1CSZ - chains A and B; structure by solution NMR.

Chain A:
Name: Syk protein tyrosine kinase
Source organism: Homo sapiens
Notes: EC 2.7.1.112; fragment: c-terminal sh2 domain
UniProt: P43405 (KSYK_HUMAN); residues 10-112 here correspond to UniProt positions 163-265 (UniProt number = residue number + 153)
Chain sequence (112 residues; row label = number of the first residue in the row):
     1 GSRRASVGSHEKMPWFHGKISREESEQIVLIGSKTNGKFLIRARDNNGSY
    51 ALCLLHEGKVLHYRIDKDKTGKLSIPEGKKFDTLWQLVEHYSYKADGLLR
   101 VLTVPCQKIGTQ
UniProt features mapped onto this chain:
  - modified residue: S49 (Phosphoserine), T103 (Phosphothreonine)

Chain B:
Name: Acetyl-thr-ptr-glu-thr-leu-NH2
Source organism: Homo sapiens
Chain sequence (7 residues; row label = number of the first residue in the row; numbering starts at 0):
     0 XTYETLX
Modified positions: ACE (acetyl group) at position 0; Y2 (o-phosphotyrosine; PTR); NH2 (amino group) at position 6

How chain A and chain B interact:
Residue-residue contacts (21):
  R22(A) with T1(B); Y2(B)
  A51(A) with Y2(B)
  L61(A) with E3(B)
  H62(A) with T1(B); Y2(B); E3(B)
  Y63(A) with Y2(B); E3(B); T4(B); L5(B)
  R64(A) with Y2(B)
  I75(A) with L5(B)
  E77(A) with L5(B)
  G78(A) with L5(B)
  Y91(A) with L5(B)
  A95(A) with L5(B)
  G97(A) with T4(B); L5(B); NH2_6(B)
  L98(A) with L5(B)
Interface residues without a listed pair, chain A (18 interface residues in all): S21, R42, S49, Y50, D96
Interface residues without a listed pair, chain B (7 interface residues in all): ACE_0

Summary:
The interface between chain A and chain B involves 18 residues on one side and 7 on the other.
Chain A is Syk protein tyrosine kinase and chain B is Acetyl-thr-ptr-glu-thr-leu-NH2, both from Homo sapiens;
the structure, Syk tyrosine kinase C-terminal SH2 domain complexed with a phosphopeptidefrom the gamma chain
of the high ..., was determined by solution NMR, deposited together with 1CSY.
